PDB entry 6X8K | X-ray diffraction, 2.17 A resolution | chains A and C of the 3 polymer chains in the assembly

Chain A:
Molecule: Caspase-3
Organism: Homo sapiens
Notes: EC 3.4.22.56; fragment: p17
Reference sequence: P42574 (CASP3_HUMAN); residues 1-175 here = UniProt positions 1-175
Chain sequence (175 residues; numbered 1 to 175; the number before each row is that of its first residue):
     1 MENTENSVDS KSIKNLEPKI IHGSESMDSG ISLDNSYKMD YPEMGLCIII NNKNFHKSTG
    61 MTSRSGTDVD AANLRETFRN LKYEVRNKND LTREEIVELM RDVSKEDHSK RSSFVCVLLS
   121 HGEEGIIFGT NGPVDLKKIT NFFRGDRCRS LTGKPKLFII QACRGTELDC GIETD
Not modelled in the structure: 1-34, 175
Swiss-Prot annotation at these positions:
  - active site: His121, Cys163
  - modified residue: Met1 (N-acetylmethionine), Lys11 (N6-acetyllysine), Ser26 (Phosphoserine), Cys163 (S-nitrosocysteine)
  - mutagenesis: Asp9 (D9A: In P3-D3A mutant; abolished cleavage and activation, leading to prevent thiol protease activity; when associated with A-28 and A-175), Asp28 (D28A: In P3-D3A mutant; abolished cleavage and activation, leading to prevent thiol protease activity; when associated with A-9 and A-175), Asp175 (D175A: In P3-D3A mutant; abolished cleavage and activation, leading to prevent thiol protease activity; when associated with A-9 and A-28)

Chain C:
Molecule: Caspase-3
Organism: Homo sapiens
Notes: EC 3.4.22.56; fragment: p12
Reference sequence: P42574 (CASP3_HUMAN); numbering as in UniProt (aligned over 176-277)
Chain sequence (110 residues; row label = number of the first residue in the row):
   176 SGVDDDMACH KIPVEADFLY AYSTAPGYYS WRNSKDGSWF IQSLCAMLKQ YADKLEFMHI
   236 LTRVNRKVAT EFESFSFDAT FHAKKQIPCI VSMLTKELYF YHLEHHHHHH
Not modelled in the structure: 176-186, 277-285
Sequence notes: expression tag (278-285)
Swiss-Prot annotation at these positions:
  - modified residue: Arg207 (Microbial infection: ADP-riboxanated arginine)
  - mutagenesis: Arg207 (R207A: Abolished ADP-riboxanation by C.violaceum CopC)

How chain A and chain C interact:
Pairs across the interface - 94 pairs, chain A then chain C:
  Asn35(A) - Lys271(C)
  Asn35(A) - Glu272(C)  hydrogen bond (backbone-backbone)
  Ser36(A) - Lys271(C)
  Ser36(A) - Glu272(C)
  Tyr37(A) - Asp192(C)  hydrogen bond
  Tyr37(A) - Leu269(C)
  Tyr37(A) - Thr270(C)  hydrogen bond (side chain-backbone)
  Tyr37(A) - Lys271(C)
  Tyr37(A) - Glu272(C)  hydrogen bond (backbone-backbone)
  Met39(A) - Leu273(C)  hydrophobic
  Met39(A) - Tyr274(C)
  Met44(A) - Phe275(C)
  Arg64(A) - Arg207(C)
  Ser65(A) - Arg207(C)  hydrogen bond (backbone-side chain)
  Ser65(A) - Asn208(C)
  Ser65(A) - Ser209(C)
  Gly66(A) - Asn208(C)
  Gly66(A) - Ser209(C)  hydrogen bond (backbone-backbone)
  Gly66(A) - Gly212(C)
  Val69(A) - Lys210(C)
  Val69(A) - Asp211(C)
  Asp70(A) - Asp211(C)
  Asp70(A) - Gly212(C)
  Asp70(A) - Ser213(C)  hydrogen bond (side chain-backbone)
  Asp70(A) - Ile216(C)
  Asn73(A) - Cys220(C)
  Leu74(A) - Ile216(C)  hydrophobic
  Leu74(A) - Cys220(C)
  Thr77(A) - Cys220(C)  hydrogen bond
  Thr77(A) - Leu223(C)
  Phe78(A) - Leu223(C)  hydrophobic
  Leu81(A) - Ala227(C)  hydrophobic
  Tyr83(A) - Phe275(C)
  Leu119(A) - Ile216(C)  hydrophobic
  Glu124(A) - Pro201(C)
  Glu124(A) - Gly202(C)  hydrogen bond (side chain-backbone)
  Lys137(A) - Glu190(C)  salt bridge
  Thr140(A) - Phe193(C)
  Thr140(A) - Tyr195(C)
  Phe143(A) - Phe193(C)
  Arg144(A) - Val189(C)
  Arg144(A) - Phe193(C)
  Gly145(A) - Val189(C)
  Asp146(A) - Val189(C)
  Gly153(A) - Asp192(C)
  Lys154(A) - Asp192(C)
  Pro155(A) - Asp192(C)
  Pro155(A) - Leu273(C)  hydrophobic
  Lys156(A) - Ala191(C)
  Lys156(A) - Asp192(C)  hydrogen bond (backbone-backbone)
  Lys156(A) - Phe193(C)
  Lys156(A) - Leu194(C)  hydrogen bond (backbone-backbone)
  Leu157(A) - Leu194(C)  hydrophobic
  Leu157(A) - Leu273(C)  hydrophobic
  Phe158(A) - Phe193(C)  hydrophobic
  Phe158(A) - Leu194(C)  hydrogen bond (backbone-backbone)
  Phe158(A) - Tyr195(C)
  Phe158(A) - Ala196(C)  hydrogen bond (backbone-backbone)
  Ile159(A) - Ala196(C)
  Ile159(A) - Phe215(C)  hydrophobic
  Ile159(A) - Leu219(C)  hydrophobic
  Ile160(A) - Ala196(C)  hydrogen bond (backbone-backbone)
  Ile160(A) - Tyr197(C)  hydrophobic
  Ile160(A) - Ser198(C)  hydrogen bond (backbone-backbone)
  Gln161(A) - Ser198(C)
  Gln161(A) - Ser205(C)  hydrogen bond
  Gln161(A) - Ser213(C)  hydrogen bond
  Gln161(A) - Phe215(C)
  Ala162(A) - Ser198(C)
  Ala162(A) - Ser205(C)
  Cys163(A) - Tyr204(C)  hydrophobic
  Cys163(A) - Ser205(C)  hydrogen bond (side chain-backbone)
  Arg164(A) - Tyr197(C)
  Arg164(A) - Thr199(C)  hydrogen bond (side chain-backbone)
  Arg164(A) - Ala200(C)
  Arg164(A) - Pro201(C)
  Arg164(A) - Gly202(C)  hydrogen bond (backbone-backbone)
  Arg164(A) - Tyr203(C)  hydrogen bond (backbone-backbone)
  Arg164(A) - Cys264(C)
  Gly165(A) - Gly202(C)
  Gly165(A) - Tyr203(C)
  Gly165(A) - Tyr204(C)
  Thr166(A) - Gly202(C)  hydrogen bond (backbone-backbone)
  Thr166(A) - Tyr204(C)
  Glu167(A) - Gly202(C)  hydrogen bond (backbone-backbone)
  Glu167(A) - Tyr203(C)
  Glu167(A) - Tyr204(C)  hydrogen bond (backbone-backbone)
  Leu168(A) - Tyr203(C)
  Leu168(A) - Tyr204(C)  hydrophobic
  Leu168(A) - Thr255(C)
  Asp169(A) - Tyr203(C)
  Asp169(A) - Lys259(C)
  Asp169(A) - Lys260(C)  hydrogen bond (backbone-backbone)
  Cys170(A) - Lys259(C)  hydrogen bond
Also at the interface, not in a pair above, chain A (49 interface residues in all): Ser63, Thr67, Val117, His121, Leu136, Asn141, Gly171
Also at the interface, not in a pair above, chain C (46 interface residues in all): Trp206, Gln217, Phe232, Phe256, Ala258

In short:
49 residues of chain A and 46 residues of chain C are in contact; the contacts include 26 hydrogen bonds and 1
salt bridge. Polar pairs include Lys137(A)-Glu190(C), Tyr37(A)-Asp192(C) and Tyr37(A)-Thr270(C).
Here chain A is Caspase-3 and chain C is Caspase-3, both from Homo sapiens. Entry 6X8K (Caspase-3 in complex
with elongated ketomethylene inhibitor) was determined by X-ray diffraction.
